Entry 1FJG (X-ray diffraction, 3.00 A resolution); this record covers chains A and E of the 22 polymer chains in the assembly.

[Chain A]
Molecule: 16S ribosomal RNA
From: Thermus thermophilus
Sequence (1522 nucleotides; row label = number of the first residue in the row; note: 42 numbers in that range are skipped by the numbering (no residue carries them; nothing is unmodelled there); a row labelled like 190A-190L holds insertion residues (190A, then the next letters in order); numbering starts at 0):
     0 UUUGUUGGAGAGUUUGAUCCUGGCUCAGGGUGAACGCUGGCGGCGUGCCU
    50 AAGACAUGCAAGUCGUGCGGG
    73 CCGCGGGGUUUU
    88 ACUCCG
    95 UGGUC
   101 AGCGGCGGACGGGUGAGUAACGCGUGGGU
  129A G
   130 ACCUACCCGGAAGAGGGGGACAACCCGGGGAAACUCGGGCUAAUCCCCCA
   180 UGUGGACCCGC
190A-190L CCCUUGGGGUGU
   191 GUCCAAAGGGCUUU
   216 GCCCGCUUCCGGAUGGGCCCGCGUCCCAUCAGCUAGUUGGUGGGGUAAUG
   266 GCCCACCAAGGCGACGACGGGUAGCCGGUCUGAGAGGAUGGCCGGCCACA
   316 GGGGCACUGAGACACGGGCCCCACUCCUACGGGAGGCAGCAGUUAGGAAU
   366 CUUCCGCAAUGGGCGCAAGCCUGACGGAGCGACGCCGCUUGGAGGAAGAA
   416 GCCCUUCGGGGUGUAAACUCCUGAA
   442 CCCGGGACGAAACCCCCGACGA
   474 GGGGACUGACGGUACCGGG
   494 GUAAUAGCGCCGGCCAACUCCGUGCCAGCAGCCGCGGUAAUACGGAGGGC
   544 GCGAGCGUUACCCGGAUUCACUGGGCGUAAAGGGCGUGUAGGCGGCCUGG
   594 GGCGUCCCAUGUGAAAGACCACGGCUCAACCGUGGGGGAGCGUGGGAUAC
   644 GCUCAGGCUAGACGGUGGGAGAGGGUGGUGGAAUUCCCGGAGUAGCGGUG
   694 AAAUGCGCAGAUACCGGGAGGAACGCCGAUGGCGAAGGCAGCCACCUGGU
   744 CCACCCGUGACGCUGAGGCGCGAAAGCGUGGGGAGCAAACCGGAUUAGAU
   794 ACCCGGGUAGUCCACGCCCUAAACGAUGCGCGCUAGGUCUCUGGGUCU
   848 CCUGGGGGCCGAAGCUAACGCGUUAAGCGCGCCGCCUGGGGAGUACGGCC
   898 GCAAGGCUGAAACUCAAAGGAAUUGACGGGGGCCCGCACAAGCGGUGGAG
   948 CAUGUGGUUUAAUUCGAAGCAACGCGAAGAACCUUACCAGGCCUUGACAU
   998 GCUAGG
 1003A G
  1004 AACCCGGGUGAAAGCCUGGGGUGCCCC
1030A-1030D GCGA
  1031 GGGGAGCCCUAGCACAGGUGCUGCAUGGCCGUCGUCAGCUCGUGCCGUGA
  1081 GGUGUUGGGUUAAGUCCCGCAACGAGCGCAACCCCCGCCGUUAGUUGCCA
  1131 GCGGUUCGGCCGGGCACUCUAACGGGACUGCCCGCGAAA
  1171 GCGGGAGGAAGGAGGGGACGACGUCUGGUCAGCAUGGCCCUUACGGCCUG
  1221 GGCGACACACGUGCUACAAUGCCCACUACAAAGCGAUGCCACCCGGCAAC
  1271 GGGGAGCUAAUCGCAAAAAGGUGGGCCCAGUUCGGAUUGGGGUCUGCAAC
  1321 CCGACCCCAUGAAGCCGGAAUCGCUAGUAAUCGCGGAUCAG
 1361A C
  1362 CAUGCCGCGGUGAAUACGUUCCCGGGCCUUGUACACACCGCCCGUCACGC
  1412 CAUGGGAGCGGGCUCUACCCGAAGUCGCCGGG
  1446 AGCCUACGGG
  1459 CAGGCGCCGAGGGUAGGGCCCGUGACUGGGGCGAAGUCGUAACAAGGUAG
  1509 CUGUACCGGAAGGUGCGGCUGGAUCACCUCCUUUCU
Disordered / not traced: 0-4, 1535-1544
Metal / ion sites: Mg2+ site 1: U12, G22; Mg2+ site 2 near U14 (its only coordinating residue here); Mg2+ site 3 near G21 (its only coordinating residue here); Mg2+ site 4: G61, U62, G105; Mg2+ site 5: G69, G70, U98; Mg2+ site 6: C106, G107, A325; Mg2+ site 7: G107, G326; Mg2+ site 8: G107, G108, G326; Mg2+ site 9: G108, A109; Mg2+ site 10: A109, G331; Mg2+ site 11: A109, G324, G326; Mg2+ site 12: A116, G117, G289; 63 more Mg2+ sites not listed
Small-molecule neighbours:
  - paromomycin (PAR): C1404, G1405, U1406, C1407, A1408, C1409, G1489, C1490, G1491, A1492, A1493, G1494, U1495, C1496
  - spectinomycin (SCM): C1063, G1064, C1066, G1068, C1069, A1191, C1192, G1193, U1194, G1386, G1387, C1388
  - streptomycin (SRY): U12, U13, U14, C526, G527, C912, A913, A914, A915, C1490, G1491
Reported in the primary citation:
  - binding site for Fragment of messenger RNA: G693, G926, C1400, C1402, C1403
  - Mg2+ coordination: G1401
  - binding site for spectinomycin: G1064, C1192
  - binding site for paromomycin: A1408, G1491, A1493
  - conformationally variable residues (side-chain flip): A1492, A1493
  - contacts within the chain: G1064-C1192 (hydrogen bond)

[Chain E]
Name: 30S ribosomal protein S5
From: Thermus thermophilus
Reference sequence: P27152 (RS5_THETH); residue numbers follow UniProt; this construct covers 1-162
Sequence (162 residues; each row starts with the number of its first residue):
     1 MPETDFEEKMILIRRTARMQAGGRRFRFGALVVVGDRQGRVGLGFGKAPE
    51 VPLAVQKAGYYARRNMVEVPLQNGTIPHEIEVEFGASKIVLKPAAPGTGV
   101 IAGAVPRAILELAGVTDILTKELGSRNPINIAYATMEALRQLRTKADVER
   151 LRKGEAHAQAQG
Disordered / not traced: 1-4, 155-162

[How chain A and chain E interact]
Pairs across the interface (71; chain A residue first):
  U5(A) - Ala95(E)  base contact
  G6(A) - Ala94(E)  base contact
  G6(A) - Ala95(E)  hydrogen bond to the base
  G6(A) - Thr98(E)  hydrogen bond to the base
  G6(A) - Leu119(E)  base contact
  G7(A) - Lys92(E)  hydrogen bond to the base
  G7(A) - Ile101(E)  phosphate contact
  G7(A) - Thr120(E)  hydrogen bond to the sugar
  G7(A) - Lys121(E)  base contact
  A8(A) - Ile101(E)  sugar contact
  A8(A) - Ala102(E)  hydrogen bond to the sugar
  A8(A) - Gly103(E)  hydrogen bond to the sugar
  A8(A) - Arg107(E)  base contact
  A8(A) - Thr120(E)  sugar contact
  G9(A) - Lys121(E)  salt bridge to the phosphate
  G9(A) - Glu122(E)  hydrogen bond to the phosphate
  G9(A) - Arg126(E)  hydrogen bond to the base
  A10(A) - Arg126(E)  phosphate contact
  G15(A) - Ala17(E)  sugar contact
  G15(A) - Arg18(E)  base contact
  G15(A) - Met19(E)  base contact
  G15(A) - Arg24(E)  hydrogen bond to the sugar
  A16(A) - Thr16(E)  sugar contact
  A16(A) - Ala17(E)  hydrogen bond to the sugar
  U17(A) - Arg14(E)  phosphate contact
  C18(A) - Arg14(E)  salt bridge to the phosphate
  C18(A) - Asn127(E)  hydrogen bond to the phosphate
  C18(A) - Asn130(E)  phosphate contact
  C19(A) - Ala86(E)  phosphate contact
  C19(A) - Ser125(E)  hydrogen bond to the phosphate
  C19(A) - Asn127(E)  hydrogen bond to the phosphate
  C19(A) - Asn130(E)  hydrogen bond to the phosphate
  U20(A) - Ala86(E)  phosphate contact
  U20(A) - Ser125(E)  phosphate contact
  A559(A) - Lys121(E)  salt bridge to the phosphate
  A559(A) - Arg126(E)  salt bridge to the phosphate
  A864(A) - Gly85(E)  phosphate contact
  U921(A) - Arg18(E)  sugar contact
  U921(A) - Met19(E)  hydrogen bond to the sugar
  G922(A) - Met19(E)  sugar contact
  G922(A) - Gln20(E)  sugar contact
  G922(A) - Ala21(E)  hydrogen bond to the sugar
  A923(A) - Ala21(E)  phosphate contact
  U1070(A) - Gln20(E)  hydrogen bond to the phosphate
  U1070(A) - Arg25(E)  salt bridge to the phosphate
  G1072(A) - Pro49(E)  phosphate contact
  U1073(A) - Lys57(E)  salt bridge to the phosphate
  G1074(A) - Tyr61(E)  hydrogen bond to the phosphate
  G1077(A) - Lys47(E)  hydrogen bond to the base
  U1078(A) - Phe84(E)  sugar contact
  U1078(A) - Ile129(E)  sugar contact
  U1078(A) - Asn130(E)  hydrogen bond to the sugar
  U1078(A) - Tyr133(E)  sugar contact
  G1079(A) - Arg14(E)  hydrogen bond to the phosphate
  G1079(A) - Tyr133(E)  hydrogen bond to the phosphate
  A1080(A) - Arg14(E)  salt bridge to the phosphate
  A1080(A) - Thr16(E)  hydrogen bond to the phosphate
  A1080(A) - Ala17(E)  hydrogen bond to the sugar
  A1080(A) - Lys47(E)  phosphate contact
  G1081(A) - Thr16(E)  hydrogen bond to the phosphate
  G1081(A) - Ala17(E)  phosphate contact
  G1081(A) - Arg18(E)  phosphate contact
  G1081(A) - Arg27(E)  salt bridge to the phosphate
  G1082(A) - Arg18(E)  salt bridge to the phosphate
  U1194(A) - Gly22(E)  sugar contact
  A1396(A) - Met19(E)  base contact
  A1396(A) - Arg24(E)  phosphate contact
  C1397(A) - Arg24(E)  salt bridge to the phosphate
  A1398(A) - Gln20(E)  hydrogen bond to the base
  A1398(A) - Ala21(E)  base contact
  A1398(A) - Gly22(E)  base contact
Interface residues without a listed pair, chain A (35 interface residues in all): G558, U560, C1071, G1193
Interface residues without a listed pair, chain E (41 interface residues in all): Gly23, Phe45, Tyr60, Ser87, Leu123

[Overview]
The interface between chain A and chain E involves 35 residues on one side and 41 on the other, with 26
hydrogen bonds and 10 salt bridges. Polar pairs include G6(A)-Ala95(E), G6(A)-Thr98(E) and G7(A)-Lys92(E).
From the paper: a binding site for Fragment of messenger RNA at G693(A), G926(A) and C1400(A) among others; a
binding site for paromomycin at A1408(A), G1491(A) and A1493(A).
Chain A is 16S ribosomal RNA and chain E is 30S ribosomal protein S5, both from Thermus thermophilus; the
structure, Structure of the thermus thermophilus 30S ribosomal subunit in complex with the antibiotics
streptomycin, spectinomycin, and ..., was determined by X-ray diffraction.
